PDB entry 6RDP | electron microscopy, 2.80 A resolution | chains Q and S of the 20 polymer chains in the assembly

[Chain Q]
Protein: epsilon: Polytomella F-ATP synthase epsilon subunit
Source organism: Polytomella sp. Pringsheim 198.80
Amino-acid sequence (74 residues; row label = number of the first residue in the row):
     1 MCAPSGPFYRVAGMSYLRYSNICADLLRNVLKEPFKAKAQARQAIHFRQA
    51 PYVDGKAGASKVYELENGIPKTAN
Not modelled in the structure: 1-2

[Chain S]
Protein: ATP synthase gamma chain, mitochondrial
Source organism: Polytomella sp. Pringsheim 198.80
UniProtKB: Q4LDE7 (Q4LDE7_9CHLO); numbering as in UniProt (aligned over 1-317)
Amino-acid sequence (317 residues; row label = number of the first residue in the row):
     1 MALRKAVLSLGLSQGVAAEAVLGSGMFNAVQHESVRYASNQAVKQRIRAI
    51 KNIGKITKAMKMVAASKMKNAQIAVEQSRGLVDPFVRLFGDFPAVNSNKS
   101 VVVAVTSDKGLCGGLNSNITKYTRATLATTESEGKDVVVVSIGDKGRSQL
   151 TRIESQRYQLAIADTYKVRVTFGQASLIVEELIKHNPQSYQILFNKFRSA
   201 ISFKPTVATILSPDLLEKQLEDVTGNSLDAYDIEASHERSDVLRDLTEFH
   251 LGVTLYNAMLENNCSEHASRMSAMENSTKSAGEMLGKLTLDYNRKRQATI
   301 TTELIEIIAGASALMDE
Not modelled in the structure: 1-38, 316-317

[Interface between chain Q and chain S]
Pairs across the interface - 62 pairs, chain Q then chain S:
  Ser-5(Q) with Asp-241(S)
  Gly-6(Q) with His-237(S), hydrogen bond (backbone-side chain); Asp-241(S)
  Pro-7(Q) with Ser-236(S); His-237(S)
  Tyr-9(Q) with Asp-245(S), hydrogen bond
  Arg-10(Q) with Arg-244(S); Asp-245(S), salt bridge; Glu-248(S), salt bridge
  Ser-15(Q) with Glu-180(S), hydrogen bond; Glu-248(S)
  Tyr-16(Q) with Asp-245(S); Glu-248(S), hydrogen bond (backbone-side chain)
  Leu-17(Q) with Phe-172(S), hydrophobic; Ser-176(S); Val-179(S), hydrophobic; Glu-248(S); Gly-252(S)
  Arg-18(Q) with Leu-177(S); Glu-180(S), salt bridge
  Asn-21(Q) with Phe-172(S); Gly-173(S); Ser-176(S), hydrogen bond
  Ala-41(Q) with Arg-169(S), hydrogen bond (backbone-side chain); Thr-171(S)
  Arg-42(Q) with Thr-171(S)
  Ala-44(Q) with Thr-171(S), hydrogen bond (backbone-side chain)
  Ile-45(Q) with Gly-173(S); Gln-174(S); Leu-177(S), hydrophobic
  His-46(Q) with Asp-164(S); Val-168(S); Gln-174(S)
  Phe-47(Q) with Ile-162(S), hydrophobic; Ala-163(S); Asp-164(S); Gln-174(S); Leu-177(S), hydrophobic; Ile-178(S), hydrophobic
  Arg-48(Q) with Asp-144(S), salt bridge; Ile-162(S); Ala-163(S), hydrogen bond (backbone-backbone); Asp-164(S), salt bridge
  Gln-49(Q) with Leu-160(S); Ala-161(S); Glu-181(S), hydrogen bond
  Ala-50(Q) with Leu-160(S); Ala-161(S), hydrogen bond (backbone-backbone)
  Pro-51(Q) with Gln-159(S)
  Tyr-52(Q) with Arg-147(S); Tyr-158(S); Gln-159(S), hydrogen bond (backbone-backbone); Ala-161(S), hydrophobic
  Gly-55(Q) with Thr-151(S); Ser-155(S)
  Lys-56(Q) with Arg-147(S), hydrogen bond (side chain-backbone); Thr-151(S), hydrogen bond
  Tyr-63(Q) with Leu-177(S), hydrophobic; Glu-181(S), hydrogen bond
  Ile-69(Q) with Leu-177(S), hydrophobic
  Asn-74(Q) with Glu-180(S), hydrogen bond; Lys-184(S)
Interface residues without a listed pair, chain Q (28 interface residues in all): Gln-43, Lys-61
Interface residues without a listed pair, chain S (33 interface residues in all): Thr-165, Phe-249

[In short]
Chain Q and chain S form an interface of 28 and 33 residues respectively, with 15 hydrogen bonds and 5 salt
bridges. Among the polar pairs are Arg-10(Q)/Asp-245(S), Arg-10(Q)/Glu-248(S) and Arg-18(Q)/Glu-180(S).
Chain Q is epsilon: Polytomella F-ATP synthase epsilon subunit and chain S is ATP synthase gamma chain,
mitochondrial, both from Polytomella sp. Pringsheim 198.80; the structure, Cryo-EM structure of Polytomella
F-ATP synthase, Rotary substate 1C, focussed refinement of F1 head and rotor, was determined by electron
microscopy, deposited together with 6RD4, 6RD5, 6RD6, 6RD7, 6RD8, 6RD9 and 46 further entries.
